Entry 6QGT (X-ray diffraction, 1.99 A resolution); this record covers chains G and B of the 3 polymer chains in the assembly.

# Chain G
Name: Coenzyme F420 hydrogenase subunit gamma
From: Methanosarcina barkeri MS
Notes: EC 1.12.98.1
UniProtKB: A0A0E3LP72 (A0A0E3LP72_METBA); numbering as in UniProt (aligned over 18-270)
Sequence (253 residues; numbered 18 to 270; the number before each row is that of its first residue):
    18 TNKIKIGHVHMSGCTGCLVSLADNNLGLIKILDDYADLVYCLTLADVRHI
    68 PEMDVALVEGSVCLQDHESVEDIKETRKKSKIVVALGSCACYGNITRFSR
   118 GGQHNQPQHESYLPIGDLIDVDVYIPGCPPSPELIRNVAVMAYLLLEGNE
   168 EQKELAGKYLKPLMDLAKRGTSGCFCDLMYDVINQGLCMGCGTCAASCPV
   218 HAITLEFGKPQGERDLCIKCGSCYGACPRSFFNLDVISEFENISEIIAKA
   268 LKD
Unresolved in the structure: 18
Bound ions: 4Fe-4S cluster Fe site 1: Cys31, Cys34, Cys106, Cys145; 2Fe-2S cluster Fe: Cys191, Cys193; 4Fe-4S cluster Fe site 2: Cys205, Cys208, Cys211, Cys244; 4Fe-4S cluster Fe site 3: Cys215, Cys234, Cys237, Cys240
Small-molecule neighbours:
  - tris-hydroxymethyl-methyl-ammonium (144): Tyr57, Leu59, Arg65, His66, Ile67, Glu85, Asp89
  - 2Fe-2S cluster (FES): Cys191, Cys193, Tyr197, Arg231, Lys236
  - 4Fe-4S cluster (SF4), molecule 1: Gly30, Cys31, Thr32, Gly33, Cys34, Glu76, Gly77, Gly104, Ser105, Cys106, Asn111, Gly144, Cys145, Pro146, Pro147
  - 4Fe-4S cluster (SF4), molecule 2: Gly190, Cys191, Phe192, Cys215, Pro216, Val217, Ala219, Ile220, Cys234, Ile235, Lys236, Cys237, Gly238, Ser239, Cys240
  - 4Fe-4S cluster (SF4), molecule 3: Leu195, Val199, Cys205, Met206, Gly207, Cys208, Gly209, Thr210, Cys211, Leu222, Pro227, Cys244, Pro245, Arg246

# Chain B
Name: Coenzyme F420 hydrogenase subunit beta
From: Methanosarcina barkeri MS
Notes: EC 1.12.98.1
UniProtKB: A0A0E3QWH3 (A0A0E3QWH3_METBA); residues 1-291 here = UniProt positions 1-291
Sequence (291 residues; each row starts with the number of its first residue):
     1 MIEDPYLGKYVTCVSARSTDKEILKKAQDGGIATALMVYALEEGFIDGTI
    51 VAGEGDKPWQPKPVVAMTREDILKARGTRYNISPQISWLKEATRSFGLDK
   101 VGVTGVCCQMQAVRKAQLYPINMRDVPGKVAFTVGLFCMENFSYKSLQSI
   151 VEDHANQSLGSVKKMEITKGKFWVYTERGNVATVPLKATHKYEQPGCHVC
   201 LDYVSNLADISTGSVGSPDGWSTVFIRTKVGNEIWSKAVADGMFETKPIE
   251 EVKPGLDLLRKLAKQKIDKNQKTVEERKTFGINKGLRNPYA
Sequence notes: conflict Gln265 (Glu in A0A0E3QWH3)
Bound ions: 4Fe-4S cluster Fe: Cys108, Cys138, Cys197, Cys200
Small-molecule neighbours:
  - FAD (flavin-adenine dinucleotide): Lys26, Ala27, Gln28, Asp29, Gly30, Gly31, Ile32, Ala33, Thr34, Val51, Ala52, Pro61, Ala75, Arg76, Gly77, Thr78, Arg79, Tyr80, Asn81, Ser83, Gln85, Thr104, Gly105, Val106, Gln109, Leu136, Phe137, Cys138, Met139, Glu140, Asn141, Tyr203, Thr212, Gly213, Ser214, Val215, Ser222
  - 4Fe-4S cluster (SF4): Val106, Cys107, Cys108, Cys138, Met139, Glu140, Asn141, Gly196, Cys197, Cys200, Lys266

# Chain G / chain B interface
Contacting residue pairs - 99 pairs, chain G then chain B:
  Asp40(G) with Arg124(B), salt bridge
  Pro143(G) with Ile121(B), hydrophobic
  Cys145(G) with Asn122(B), hydrogen bond (backbone-side chain)
  Pro146(G) with Asn122(B)
  Ser148(G) with Pro120(B), hydrogen bond (side chain-backbone); Asn122(B), hydrogen bond (side chain-backbone); Met123(B), hydrogen bond (side chain-backbone); Arg124(B), hydrogen bond (side chain-backbone)
  Pro149(G) with Arg124(B)
  Glu150(G) with Pro120(B); Arg124(B); Asp125(B), hydrogen bond (side chain-backbone); Pro127(B)
  Leu151(G) with Pro120(B)
  Asn154(G) with Leu118(B), hydrogen bond (side chain-backbone)
  Lys175(G) with Tyr119(B)
  Tyr176(G) with Leu118(B), hydrogen bond (side chain-backbone); Tyr119(B), hydrogen bond (backbone-side chain)
  Lys178(G) with Ala291(B)
  Pro179(G) with Tyr119(B)
  Asp198(G) with Arg287(B), hydrogen bond (backbone-side chain)
  Gln202(G) with Arg277(B), hydrogen bond (backbone-side chain); Leu286(B); Arg287(B), hydrogen bond (side chain-backbone)
  Gly203(G) with Gly196(B)
  Leu204(G) with Val199(B), hydrophobic; Arg277(B); Arg287(B); Pro289(B)
  Cys205(G) with Gln194(B); Gly196(B)
  Met206(G) with Cys108(B), hydrophobic; Gln194(B), hydrogen bond (backbone-side chain)
  Gly207(G) with Ile82(B); Pro84(B); Gln194(B)
  Cys208(G) with Pro84(B); Gln85(B), hydrogen bond (backbone-backbone); Ile86(B), hydrogen bond (backbone-backbone); Ser87(B)
  Gly209(G) with Pro84(B); Ile86(B); Ser87(B)
  Thr210(G) with Ile86(B); Ala112(B)
  Ala213(G) with Ile86(B); Ser87(B); Lys90(B), hydrogen bond (backbone-side chain)
  Ser214(G) with Lys90(B), hydrogen bond (backbone-side chain); Ile121(B); Asn122(B); Met123(B)
  Pro216(G) with Asn122(B)
  Leu222(G) with Pro84(B), hydrophobic
  Phe224(G) with Lys57(B); Gln60(B)
  Gly225(G) with Ile82(B)
  Lys226(G) with Gln194(B), hydrogen bond
  Ser239(G) with Ile121(B); Asn122(B), hydrogen bond
  Tyr241(G) with Arg287(B), hydrogen bond
  Gly242(G) with Lys115(B), hydrogen bond (backbone-side chain); Ile121(B)
  Ala243(G) with Lys115(B); Ile121(B)
  Cys244(G) with Lys115(B), hydrogen bond (backbone-side chain)
  Pro245(G) with Ala112(B), hydrophobic; Lys115(B)
  Arg246(G) with Gly196(B), hydrogen bond (side chain-backbone); Val199(B); Cys200(B); Arg287(B), hydrogen bond (backbone-side chain); Pro289(B); Tyr290(B)
  Ser247(G) with Lys115(B), hydrogen bond; Arg287(B), hydrogen bond (backbone-side chain); Pro289(B)
  Phe248(G) with Lys115(B), hydrogen bond (backbone-side chain); Tyr119(B), hydrophobic; Pro289(B)
  Phe249(G) with Gln111(B); Pro289(B), hydrogen bond (backbone-backbone); Tyr290(B)
  Asn250(G) with Tyr119(B), hydrogen bond
  Val253(G) with Leu118(B); Tyr119(B)
  Ile254(G) with Arg114(B); Lys115(B); Leu118(B), hydrophobic
  Ser255(G) with Leu207(B)
  Glu256(G) with Lys9(B), salt bridge
  Phe257(G) with Arg114(B); Leu118(B), hydrophobic; Leu207(B); Thr228(B)
  Glu258(G) with Thr228(B); Lys229(B), hydrogen bond (side chain-backbone)
  Ser261(G) with Leu118(B)
  Glu262(G) with Lys229(B), salt bridge
Also at the interface, not in a pair above, chain G (57 interface residues in all): Gly144, Leu180, Val199, Ala212, Cys215, His218, Cys237, Ile260
Also at the interface, not in a pair above, chain B (45 interface residues in all): Glu3, Ser83, Leu89, Glu91, Gln109, Val126, Tyr144, Pro195, Val230

# In short
Chain G and chain B form an interface of 57 and 45 residues respectively, with 30 hydrogen bonds and 3 salt
bridges. Polar pairs include Asp40(G)-Arg124(B), Glu256(G)-Lys9(B) and Glu262(G)-Lys229(B). One 4Fe-4S cluster
molecule is bound between chain G and chain B.
Chain G is Coenzyme F420 hydrogenase subunit gamma and chain B is Coenzyme F420 hydrogenase subunit beta, both
from Methanosarcina barkeri MS; the structure, The carbon monoxide inhibition of F420-reducing [NiFe]
hydrogenase complex from Methanosarcina barkeri, was determined by X-ray diffraction, deposited together with
6QGR and 6QII.
